PDB entry 9D3W | X-ray diffraction, 2.53 A resolution | chain A

[Chain A]
Protein: Epidermal growth factor receptor
From: Homo sapiens
Notes: EC 2.7.10.1; fragment: kinase domain
Reference sequence: P00533 (EGFR_HUMAN); residue numbers follow UniProt; this construct covers 696-1022
Amino-acid sequence (330 residues; row label = number of the first residue in the row):
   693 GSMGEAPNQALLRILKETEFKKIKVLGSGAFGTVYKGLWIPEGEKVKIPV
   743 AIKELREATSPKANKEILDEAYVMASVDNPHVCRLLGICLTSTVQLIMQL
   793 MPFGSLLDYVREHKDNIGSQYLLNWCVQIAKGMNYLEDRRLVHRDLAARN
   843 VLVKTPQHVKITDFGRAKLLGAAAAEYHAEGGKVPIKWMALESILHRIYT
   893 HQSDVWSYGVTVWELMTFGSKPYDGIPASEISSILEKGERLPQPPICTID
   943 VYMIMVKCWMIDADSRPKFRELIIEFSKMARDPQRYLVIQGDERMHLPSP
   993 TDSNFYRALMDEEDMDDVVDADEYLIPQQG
Unresolved in the structure: 693-694, 863-873, 993-1004, 1018-1022
Sequence notes: expression tag (693-695); variant Met790 (Thr in P00533), Arg858 (Leu in P00533); engineered mutation Ser797 (Cys in P00533), Ala865 (Glu in P00533), Ala866 (Glu in P00533), Ala867 (Lys in P00533)
Ligand contacts: aur-8250 (A1A5L; (4S)-1-(1,4-dioxaspiro[4.5]decan-8-yl)-N-{2-[(3S,4R)-3-fluoro-4-methoxypiperidin-1-yl]pyrimidin-4-yl}-2-methyl-1H-imidazo[1,2-b]pyrazol-6-amine): Leu718, Phe723, Val726, Ala743, Lys745, Glu762, Met766, Cys775, Met790, Gln791, Leu792, Met793, Pro794, Gly796, Ser797, Leu844, Thr854, Asp855
Curated features (UniProtKB/Swiss-Prot):
  - active site: Asp837 (Proton acceptor)
  - binding site (ATP): Leu718 to Val726, Lys745, Asp855
  - site: Tyr1016 (Important for interaction with PIK3C2B)
  - modified residue: Lys745 (N6-(2-hydroxyisobutyryl)lysine), Tyr869 (Phosphotyrosine), Ser991 (Phosphoserine), Ser995 (Phosphoserine), Tyr998 (Phosphotyrosine), Tyr1016 (Phosphotyrosine)
  - cross-link (Glycyl lysine isopeptide (Lys-Gly)): Lys716 (interchain with G-Cter in ubiquitin), Lys737 (interchain with G-Cter in ubiquitin), Lys754 (interchain with G-Cter in ubiquitin), Lys757 (interchain with G-Cter in ubiquitin), Lys929 (interchain with G-Cter in ubiquitin), Lys960 (interchain with G-Cter in ubiquitin), Lys970 (interchain with G-Cter in ubiquitin)
  - natural variant: Glu709 (E709A: Found in a lung cancer sample; E709G: Found in a lung cancer sample; E709K: Found in a lung cancer sample), Gly719 (G719A: Found in a lung cancer sample; G719C: Found in a lung cancer sample; G719D: Found in a lung cancer sample; G719S: Found in a lung cancer sample), Gly724 (G724S: Found in a lung cancer sample), Glu734 (E734K: Found in a lung cancer sample), Glu746 to Ser752 (sequence variant, change not given here; Found in a lung cancer sample), Glu746 to Thr751 (sequence variant, change not given here; Found in a lung cancer sample), Glu746 to Ala750 (deletion: Found in a lung cancer sample), Glu746 (deletion: Found in a lung cancer sample), Leu747 to Thr751 (deletion: Found in a lung cancer sample), Leu747 to Glu749 (deletion: Found in a lung cancer sample), Leu747 (L747F: Found in a lung cancer sample), Arg748 (R748P: Found in a lung cancer sample), 12 further natural variant entries in UniProt
  - mutagenesis: Pro699 (P699A: Reduced phosphorylation), Asn700 (N700A: Abolishes phosphorylation), Leu704 (L704A: Abolishes phosphorylation), Arg705 (R705A: Abolishes phosphorylation), Ile706 (I706A: Abolishes phosphorylation), Lys745 (K745A/M: Abolishes kinase activity), Asp974 (D974A: Strongly reduced phosphorylation), Arg977 (R977A: Reduced phosphorylation), Glu1005 to Asp1006 (Constitutively activated kinase), Tyr1016 (Y1016F: 50% decrease in interaction with PIK3C2B. 65% decrease in interaction with PIK3C2B; when associated with F-1197. Abolishes interaction with PIK3C2B; when associated with F-1197 and F-1092)

[In short]
Ligands of chain A: aur-8250. Curated annotation (UniProt) lists active-site residue Asp837, 11 ATP-binding
residues and 11 mutagenesis sites.
Chain A is Epidermal growth factor receptor (Homo sapiens); the structure, Crystal structure of
egfr(l858r/T790M/C797S) in complex with aur-8250, was determined by X-ray diffraction (same publication as
9D3V).
